7R80 - chains E and B of the 5 polymer chains in the assembly; structure by X-ray diffraction, 2.90 A resolution.

# Chain E
Name: Gln-ala-ser-gln-glu-val-lys-asn-trp
Sequence (9 residues; each row starts with the number of its first residue):
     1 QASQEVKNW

# Chain B
Name: Beta Chain of C3 TCR
Source organism: Homo sapiens
Sequence (246 residues; row label = number of the first residue in the row; numbering starts at 0):
     0 MNAGVTQTPK FQVLKTGQSM TLQCAQDMNH EYMSWYRQDP GMGLRLIHYS VGAGITDQGE
    60 VPNGYNVSRS TTEDFPLRLL SAAPSQTSVY FCASSYGTGI NYGYTFGSGT RLTVVEDLNK
   120 VFPPEVAVFE PSEAEISHTQ KATLVCLATG FFPDHVELSW WVNGKEVHSG VCTDPQPLKE
   180 QPALNDSRYA LSSRLRVSAT FWQNPRNHFR CQVQFYGLSE NDEWTQDRAK PVTQIVSAEA
   240 WGRADS
Not modelled in the structure: 0, 244-245
Disulfide bonds: Cys23-Cys91, Cys145-Cys210

# Chain E / chain B interface
Residue-residue contacts (10; chain E residue first):
  Gln4(E) with Thr97(B), hydrogen bond (backbone-side chain); Gly98(B); Ile99(B)
  Glu5(E) with Thr97(B)
  Val6(E) with Val50(B); Thr97(B), hydrogen bond (backbone-side chain)
  Asn8(E) with Glu30(B), hydrogen bond; Val50(B), hydrogen bond (side chain-backbone); Gly51(B); Ile54(B)
The authors on this interface:
  - residue pairs: Gln4(E)-Thr97(B) (hydrogen bond), Val6(E)-Val50(B), Asn8(E)-Val50(B), Asn8(E)-Glu30(B) (hydrogen bond), Thr97(B)-Val6(E)

# Overview
Chain E and chain B form an interface of 4 and 7 residues respectively; the contacts include 4 hydrogen bonds.
Among the polar pairs are Gln4(E)-Thr97(B), Val6(E)-Thr97(B) and Asn8(E)-Glu30(B). The paper describes
hydrogen bonds between Gln4(E) and Thr97(B) and Asn8(E) and Glu30(B); contacts between Val6(E) and Val50(B),
Asn8(E) and Val50(B) and Thr97(B) and Val6(E).
Chain E is Gln-ala-ser-gln-glu-val-lys-asn-trp and chain B is Beta Chain of C3 TCR (Homo sapiens); the
structure, Crystal structure of C3 TCR complex with QW9-bound HLA-B*5301, was determined by X-ray diffraction
(same publication as 7R7V, 7R7W, 7R7X, 7R7Y and 7R7Z).
